1OXE - chain A; structure by X-ray diffraction, 1.15 A resolution.

== Chain A ==
Name: cyan fluorescent protein cfp
Source organism: cfp marker plasmid pWM1009
Amino-acid sequence (227 residues; numbered 1 to 229; 2 numbers in that range are skipped by the numbering (no residue carries them; nothing is unmodelled there); the number before each row is that of its first residue):
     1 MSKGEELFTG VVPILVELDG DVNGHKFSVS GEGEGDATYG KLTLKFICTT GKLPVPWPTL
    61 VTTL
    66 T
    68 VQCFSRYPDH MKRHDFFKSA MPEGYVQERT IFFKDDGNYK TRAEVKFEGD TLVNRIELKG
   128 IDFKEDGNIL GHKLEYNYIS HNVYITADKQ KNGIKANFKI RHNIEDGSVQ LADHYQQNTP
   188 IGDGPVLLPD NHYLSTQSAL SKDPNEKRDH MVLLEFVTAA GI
Differences from the reference sequence: chromophore (66, 66, 66); engineered mutation R80 (Gln in 11321072)
Modified / non-standard residues: T66 ([(4Z)-2-[(1R,2R)-1-amino-2-hydroxypropyl]-4-(1H-indol-3-ylmethylidene)-5-oxo-4,5-dihydro-1H-imidazol-1-yl]acetic acid; CRF)
Covalent attachments: covalent link L64-T66; covalent link T66-V68

== Summary ==
Chain A is cyan fluorescent protein cfp (cfp marker plasmid pWM1009); the structure, Expansion of the Genetic
Code Enables Design of a Novel "Gold" Class of Green Fluorescent Proteins, was determined by X-ray
diffraction, deposited together with 1OXD and 1OXF.
